2YQ4 - chains B and C of the 4 polymer chains in the assembly; structure by X-ray diffraction, 3.45 A resolution.

== Chain B (and C) ==
Name: D-isomer specific 2-hydroxyacid dehydrogenase
Organism: Lactobacillus delbrueckii SUBSP. bulgaricus
Notes: chain C of this document is another copy of the same molecule, construct and numbering; everything in this record applies to it too
UniProt: Q1GAA2 (Q1GAA2_LACDA); residue numbers follow UniProt; this construct covers 1-333
Sequence (343 residues; row label = number of the first residue in the row):
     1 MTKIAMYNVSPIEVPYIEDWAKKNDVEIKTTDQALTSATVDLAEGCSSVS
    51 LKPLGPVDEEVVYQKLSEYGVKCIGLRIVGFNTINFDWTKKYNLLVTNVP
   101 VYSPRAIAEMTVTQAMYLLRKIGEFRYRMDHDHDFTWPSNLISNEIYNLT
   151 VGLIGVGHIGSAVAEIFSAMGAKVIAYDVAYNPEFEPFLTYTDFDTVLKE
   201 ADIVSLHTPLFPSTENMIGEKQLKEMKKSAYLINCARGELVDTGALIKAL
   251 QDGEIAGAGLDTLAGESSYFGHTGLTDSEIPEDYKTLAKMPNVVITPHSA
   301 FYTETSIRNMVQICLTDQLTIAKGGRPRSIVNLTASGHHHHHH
Disordered / not traced: 1, 91-93, 333-343 (chain C: 1, 333-343)
Construct notes: expression tag (334-343)

== How chain B and chain C interact ==
Pairs across the interface - 22 pairs, chain B then chain C:
  Val101(B) - Pro183(C)
  Val101(B) - Glu184(C)
  Tyr102(B) - Pro183(C)
  Arg105(B) - Pro187(C)
  His158(B) - Glu184(C)  salt bridge
  Glu165(B) - Glu165(C)
  Glu165(B) - Phe188(C)
  Tyr181(B) - Arg308(C)
  Tyr181(B) - Asn309(C)  hydrogen bond
  Pro183(B) - Val101(C)  hydrophobic
  Pro183(B) - Tyr102(C)
  Pro183(B) - Asn309(C)
  Glu184(B) - Val101(C)
  Glu184(B) - His158(C)
  Glu186(B) - Thr305(C)
  Glu186(B) - Arg308(C)  salt bridge
  Pro187(B) - Arg105(C)
  Phe188(B) - Glu165(C)
  Arg308(B) - Tyr181(C)
  Arg308(B) - Glu186(C)  salt bridge
  Asn309(B) - Tyr181(C)  hydrogen bond
  Asn309(B) - Pro183(C)
Other interface residues (no listed pair), chain B (15 interface residues in all): Pro104, Thr305
Other interface residues (no listed pair), chain C (16 interface residues in all): Pro104, Ile313

== Overview ==
15 residues of chain B face 16 of chain C across their interface, with 2 hydrogen bonds and 3 salt bridges.
Polar pairs include His158(B)-Glu184(C), Glu186(B)-Arg308(C) and Tyr181(B)-Asn309(C).
Chain B and chain C are both D-isomer specific 2-hydroxyacid dehydrogenase (Lactobacillus delbrueckii SUBSP.
bulgaricus); the structure, Crystal Structure of D-isomer specific 2-hydroxyacid dehydrogenase from
Lactobacillus delbrueckii ssp. bulgaricus, was determined by X-ray diffraction together with 2YQ5 from the
same study.
